7N1F - chains E and A of the 5 polymer chains in the assembly; structure by X-ray diffraction, 2.39 A resolution.

== Chain E ==
Name: pYLQ7 T cell receptor beta chain
From: Homo sapiens
Amino-acid sequence (242 residues; numbered 0 to 241; the number before each row is that of its first residue; numbering starts at 0):
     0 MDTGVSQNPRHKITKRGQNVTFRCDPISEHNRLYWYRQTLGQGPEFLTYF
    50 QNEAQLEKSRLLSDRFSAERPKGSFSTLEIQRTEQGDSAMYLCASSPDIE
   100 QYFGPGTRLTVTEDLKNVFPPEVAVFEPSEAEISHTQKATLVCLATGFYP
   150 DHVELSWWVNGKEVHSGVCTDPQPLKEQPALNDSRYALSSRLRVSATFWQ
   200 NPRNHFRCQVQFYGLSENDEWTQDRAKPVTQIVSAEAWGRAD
Unresolved in the structure: 0-1
Disulfides: C23-C92, C142-C207
Reported in the primary citation:
  - specificity-determining residues: R31 (proposed by the authors, not directly observed)

== Chain A ==
Name: MHC class I antigen, A-2 alpha chain
From: Homo sapiens
UniProtKB: A0A5B8RNS7 (A0A5B8RNS7_HUMAN); residues 1-275 here correspond to UniProt positions 25-299 (UniProt number = residue number + 24)
Amino-acid sequence (275 residues; numbered 1 to 275; the number before each row is that of its first residue):
     1 GSHSMRYFFTSVSRPGRGEPRFIAVGYVDDTQFVRFDSDAASQRMEPRAP
    51 WIEQEGPEYWDGETRKVKAHSQTHRVDLGTLRGYYNQSEAGSHTVQRMYG
   101 CDVGSDWRFLRGYHQYAYDGKDYIALKEDLRSWTAADMAAQTTKHKWEAA
   151 HVAEQLRAYLEGTCVEWLRRYLENGKETLQRTDAPKTHMTHHAVSDHEAT
   201 LRCWALSFYPAEITLTWQRDGEDQTQDTELVETRPAGDGTFQKWAAVVVP
   251 SGQEQRYTCHVQHEGLPKPLTLRWE
Unresolved in the structure: 273-275
Disulfides: C101-C164, C203-C259

== How chain E and chain A interact ==
Pairs across the interface - 5 pairs, chain E then chain A:
  R31(E) - T73(A)
  Q50(E) - T73(A)
  N51(E) - V76(A)
  L55(E) - Q72(A)
  I98(E) - Q155(A)
Other interface residues (no listed pair), chain E (7 interface residues in all): E52, D97
Other interface residues (no listed pair), chain A (7 interface residues in all): R75, A150, V152

== In short ==
The chain E/chain A interface involves 7 residues from each chain. From the paper: the specificity determinant
R31(E).
Chain E is pYLQ7 T cell receptor beta chain and chain A is MHC class I antigen, A-2 alpha chain, both from
Homo sapiens; the structure, SARS-CoV-2 YLQ peptide-specific TCR pYLQ7 binds to YLQ-HLA-A2, was determined by
X-ray diffraction, deposited together with 7N1A, 7N1B, 7N1C, 7N1D and 7N1E.
